Entry 6XL9 (electron microscopy, 2.50 A resolution); this record covers chains F and T of the 10 polymer chains in the assembly.

== Chain F ==
Molecule: RNA polymerase sigma factor RpoD
Organism: Escherichia coli O157:H7
UniProtKB: P00579 (RPOD_ECOLI); numbering as in UniProt (aligned over 1-613)
Amino-acid sequence (613 residues; each row starts with the number of its first residue):
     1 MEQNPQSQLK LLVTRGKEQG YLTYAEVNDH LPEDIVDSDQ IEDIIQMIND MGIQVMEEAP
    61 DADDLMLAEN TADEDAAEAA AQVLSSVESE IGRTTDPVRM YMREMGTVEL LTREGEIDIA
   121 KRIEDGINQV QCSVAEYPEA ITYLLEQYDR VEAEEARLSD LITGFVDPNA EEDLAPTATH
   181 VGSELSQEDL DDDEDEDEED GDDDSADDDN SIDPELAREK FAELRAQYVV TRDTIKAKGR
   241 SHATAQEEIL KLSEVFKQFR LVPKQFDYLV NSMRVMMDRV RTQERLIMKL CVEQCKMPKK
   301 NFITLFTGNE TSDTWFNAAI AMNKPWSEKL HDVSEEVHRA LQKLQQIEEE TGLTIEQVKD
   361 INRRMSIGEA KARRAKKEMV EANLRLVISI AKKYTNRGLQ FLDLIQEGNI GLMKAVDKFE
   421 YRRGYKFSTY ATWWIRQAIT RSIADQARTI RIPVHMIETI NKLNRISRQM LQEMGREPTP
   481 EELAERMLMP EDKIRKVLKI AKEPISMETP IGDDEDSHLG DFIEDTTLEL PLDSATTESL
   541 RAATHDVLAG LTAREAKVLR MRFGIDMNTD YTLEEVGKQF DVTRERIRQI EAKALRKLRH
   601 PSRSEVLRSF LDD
Not modelled in the structure: 1-91, 153-209
Small-molecule neighbours: tetraphenylantimonium ion (118): Thr432, Trp433, Arg436, Gln437, Thr440

== Chain T ==
Molecule: synthetic template strand DNA
Sequence (54 nucleotides; row label = number of the first residue in the row):
     1 CGCCGCGTCA GACTCGTAGG AATCTAAACC CTCCCCTTAG GGGAGGGTCA AGGC

== How chain F and chain T interact ==
Pairs across the interface (20):
  Asn396(F) with DC24(T), base contact
  Arg397(F) with DT25(T), phosphate contact
  Thr440(F) with DA26(T), phosphate contact
  Arg465(F) with DT25(T), base contact; DA27(T), salt bridge to the phosphate
  Arg468(F) with DT25(T), salt bridge to the phosphate
  Ile505(F) with DA21(T), base contact
  Thr509(F) with DA21(T), base contact
  Gly512(F) with DA18(T), base contact
  Asp513(F) with DT17(T), base contact
  Arg562(F) with DG47(T), salt bridge to the phosphate
  Thr572(F) with DG46(T), sugar contact; DG47(T), hydrogen bond to the phosphate
  Leu573(F) with DG47(T), phosphate contact
  Arg584(F) with DG46(T), hydrogen bond to the base; DG47(T), hydrogen bond to the base; DT48(T), base contact
  Glu585(F) with DC49(T), hydrogen bond to the base
  Arg588(F) with DT48(T), sugar contact; DC49(T), salt bridge to the phosphate
Interface residues without a listed pair, chain F (21 interface residues in all): Gln437, Asn461, Ile511, Asp514, Leu519, Phe522
Interface residues without a listed pair, chain T (15 interface residues in all): DG16, DG19, DG20, DA50

== Summary ==
21 residues of chain F face 15 of chain T across their interface; the contacts include 4 hydrogen bonds and 4
salt bridges. Polar contacts include Arg584(F)-DG46(T), Arg584(F)-DG47(T) and Glu585(F)-DC49(T). Bound to
chain F: tetraphenylantimonium ion.
Here chain F is RNA polymerase sigma factor RpoD (Escherichia coli O157:H7) and chain T is synthetic template
strand DNA. Entry 6XL9 (Cryo-EM structure of EcmrR-RNAP-promoter initial transcribing complex with 3-nt RNA
transcript (EcmrR-RPitc-3nt)) was determined by electron microscopy together with 6XL5, 6XL6, 6XLA, 6XLJ,
6XLK, 6XLL, 6XLM and 6XLN from the same study.
